3B3K - chains A and B; structure by X-ray diffraction, 2.60 A resolution.

Chain A (and B):
Protein: Peroxisome proliferator-activated receptor gamma
Organism: Homo sapiens
Notes: chain B of this document is another copy of the same molecule, construct and numbering; everything in this record applies to it too
UniProtKB: P37231 (PPARG_HUMAN); residues 195-476 here correspond to UniProt positions 223-504 (UniProt number = residue number + 28)
Amino-acid sequence (286 residues; each row starts with the number of its first residue):
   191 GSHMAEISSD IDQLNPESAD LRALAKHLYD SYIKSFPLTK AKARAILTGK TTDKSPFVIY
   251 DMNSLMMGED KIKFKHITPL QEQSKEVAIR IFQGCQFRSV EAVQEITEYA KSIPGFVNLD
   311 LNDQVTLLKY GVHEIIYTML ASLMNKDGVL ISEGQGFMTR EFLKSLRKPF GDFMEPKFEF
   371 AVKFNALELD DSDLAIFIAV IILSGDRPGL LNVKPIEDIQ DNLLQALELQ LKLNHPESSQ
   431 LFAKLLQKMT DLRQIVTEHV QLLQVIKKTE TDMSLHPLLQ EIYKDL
Disordered / not traced: 191-206
Construct notes: expression tag (191-194)
Ligand contacts: LRG ((2S)-2-(biphenyl-4-yloxy)-3-phenylpropanoic acid): F282, Q283, C285, Q286, S289, H323, I326, Y327, L330, F360, F363, M364, H449, L453, I456, M463, S464, L465, L469, Y473
UniProt features mapped onto this chain:
  - motif: P467 to D475 (9aaTAD)
  - binding site (rosiglitazone): Q286 to S289, H323, H449, Y473
  - cross-link: K224 (Glycyl lysine isopeptide (Lys-Gly) (interchain with G-Cter in ubiquitin))
From the paper describing this entry:
  - binding site for LRG: Q286, S289, H323, H449, M463, Y473
  - conformationally variable residues (side-chain flip): F282

How chain A and chain B interact:
Pairs across the interface (29):
  D396(A) - K438(B)  salt bridge
  Q410(A) - Q437(B)
  D411(A) - K434(B)  salt bridge
  L414(A) - Q430(B)
  L414(A) - A433(B)  hydrophobic
  Q415(A) - Q430(B)
  E418(A) - E418(B)
  E418(A) - Q430(B)
  S429(A) - D411(B)  hydrogen bond
  S429(A) - Q415(B)
  Q430(A) - D411(B)
  Q430(A) - L414(B)
  Q430(A) - Q415(B)
  Q430(A) - E418(B)  hydrogen bond
  F432(A) - Q430(B)
  A433(A) - L436(B)  hydrophobic
  K434(A) - E407(B)  salt bridge
  K434(A) - Q410(B)
  L436(A) - A433(B)  hydrophobic
  Q437(A) - Q410(B)
  Q437(A) - M439(B)
  M439(A) - T440(B)
  T440(A) - M439(B)
  T440(A) - T440(B)
  T440(A) - R443(B)
  Q444(A) - R443(B)
  Q444(A) - Q444(B)
  Q444(A) - T447(B)  hydrogen bond
  T447(A) - Q444(B)
Other interface residues (no listed pair), chain B (20 interface residues in all): K422, S429, F432

In short:
The interface between chain A and chain B involves 17 residues on one side and 20 on the other, with 3
hydrogen bonds and 3 salt bridges. Among the polar pairs are D396(A)-K438(B), D411(A)-K434(B) and
K434(A)-E407(B). From the paper: a binding site for LRG at Q286(A), S289(A) and H323(A) among others;
conformational variability at F282(A).
Chain A and chain B are both Peroxisome proliferator-activated receptor gamma (Homo sapiens); the structure,
Crystal structure of the complex between PPARgamma and the full agonist LT175, was determined by X-ray
diffraction, deposited together with 3CDS and 3D6D.
